4GS7 - chains B and C of the 4 polymer chains in the assembly; structure by X-ray diffraction, 2.35 A resolution.

[Chain B]
Protein: Interleukin-2 receptor subunit beta
Organism: Homo sapiens
UniProt: P14784 (IL2RB_HUMAN); residues 1-214 here correspond to UniProt positions 27-240 (UniProt number = residue number + 26)
Sequence (217 residues; numbered -2 to 214; the number before each row is that of its first residue; numbers below 1 keep their minus sign (Ala-2 is residue -2)):
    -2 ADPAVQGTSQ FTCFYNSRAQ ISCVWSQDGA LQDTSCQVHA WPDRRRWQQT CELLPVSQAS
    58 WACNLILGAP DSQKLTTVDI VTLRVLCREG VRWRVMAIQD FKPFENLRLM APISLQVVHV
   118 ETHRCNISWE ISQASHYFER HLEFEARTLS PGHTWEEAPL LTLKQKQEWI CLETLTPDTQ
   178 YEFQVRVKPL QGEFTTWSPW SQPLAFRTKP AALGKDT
Disordered / not traced: -2 to 5, 25-30, 208-214
Construct notes: expression tag (-2 to 0); engineered mutation Gln3 (Asn29 in P14784), Gln17 (Asn43 in P14784), Gln45 (Asn71 in P14784)
Modified residues: Lys71, Lys161, Lys163, Lys185 (n-dimethyl-lysine; MLY)
Disulfide bonds: Cys10-Cys20, Cys33-Cys84, Cys48-Cys60
Covalently attached groups: N-acetylglucosamine (NAG) linked to Asn123
UniProt features mapped onto this chain:
  - motif: Trp194 to Ser198 (WSXWS motif)
  - glycosylation: Asn123 (N-linked (GlcNAc...) asparagine)

[Chain C]
Protein: Cytokine receptor common subunit gamma
Organism: Homo sapiens
UniProt: P31785 (IL2RG_HUMAN); residues 33-232 here correspond to UniProt positions 55-254 (UniProt number = residue number + 22)
Sequence (203 residues; each row starts with the number of its first residue):
    30 ADPLPLPEVQ CFVFNVEYMN CTWQSSSEPQ PTNLTLHYWY KNSDNDKVQK CSHYLFSEEI
    90 TSGCQLQKKE IHLYQTFVVQ LQDPREPRRQ ATQMLKLQNL VIPWAPENLT LHKLSESQLE
   150 LNWNNRFLNH CLEHLVQYRT DWDHSWTEQS VDYRHKFSLP SVDGQKRYTF RVRSRFNPLC
   210 GSAQHWSEWS HPIHWGSNTS KEN
Disordered / not traced: 30-31, 228-232
Construct notes: expression tag (30-32); engineered mutation Gln53 (Asn75 in P31785)
Modified residues: Lys70 (n-dimethyl-lysine; MLY); Lys76 (n-dimethyl-lysine; MLY); Lys125 (n-dimethyl-lysine; MLY)
Disulfide bonds: Cys40-Cys50, Cys80-Cys93, Cys160-Cys209
Covalently attached groups: N-acetylglucosamine (NAG) linked to Asn49, Asn62, Asn137
UniProt features mapped onto this chain:
  - motif: Trp215 to Ser219 (WSXWS motif)
  - glycosylation (N-linked (GlcNAc...) asparagine): Asn49, Asn62, Asn137, Asn227

[How chain B and chain C interact]
Pairs across the interface (31):
  Arg137(B) - Glu162(C)  salt bridge
  Arg137(B) - Ser179(C)
  Arg137(B) - Asp181(C)
  His138(B) - Asp181(C)  salt bridge
  His138(B) - Tyr182(C)
  Glu140(B) - Arg183(C)  salt bridge
  Leu157(B) - Gln147(C)  hydrogen bond (backbone-side chain)
  Leu158(B) - Gln147(C)
  Leu158(B) - Pro189(C)
  Thr159(B) - Gln147(C)  hydrogen bond (backbone-side chain)
  Thr159(B) - Ser187(C)  hydrogen bond (backbone-side chain)
  Thr159(B) - Pro189(C)
  Leu160(B) - Ser187(C)
  Leu160(B) - Pro189(C)  hydrophobic
  Lys161(B) - Leu143(C)
  Lys161(B) - Glu149(C)
  Lys161(B) - Arg183(C)  hydrogen bond (backbone-side chain)
  Lys161(B) - Ser187(C)  hydrogen bond (backbone-side chain)
  Gln162(B) - Phe186(C)
  Gln162(B) - Ser187(C)  hydrogen bond (side chain-backbone)
  Lys163(B) - Gln178(C)  hydrogen bond (backbone-side chain)
  Gln164(B) - Gln178(C)
  Gln164(B) - Phe186(C)
  Trp166(B) - Tyr167(C)
  Trp166(B) - Thr176(C)
  Trp166(B) - Gln178(C)  hydrogen bond
  Ile167(B) - Pro189(C)  hydrophobic
  Cys168(B) - Ser190(C)
  Leu169(B) - Ser190(C)
  Glu170(B) - Ser190(C)  hydrogen bond (backbone-side chain)
  Leu187(B) - Arg183(C)
Other interface residues (no listed pair), chain B (18 interface residues in all): Thr171
Other interface residues (no listed pair), chain C (22 interface residues in all): Glu177, Val180, Lys185, Val191, Asp192, Tyr197, Pro207

[Summary]
18 residues of chain B and 22 residues of chain C are in contact; the contacts include 9 hydrogen bonds and 3
salt bridges. Among the polar pairs are Arg137(B)-Glu162(C), His138(B)-Asp181(C) and Glu140(B)-Arg183(C).
N-acetylglucosamine is covalently linked to Asn123(B).
Chain B is Interleukin-2 receptor subunit beta and chain C is Cytokine receptor common subunit gamma, both
from Homo sapiens; the structure, Structure of the Interleukin-15 quaternary complex, was determined by X-ray
diffraction.
